Entry 7PUG (X-ray diffraction, 2.66 A resolution); this record covers chain A.

# Chain A
Molecule: xylan alpha-1,2-glucuronidase
From: uncultured bacterium
Notes: EC 3.2.1.131
Chain sequence (842 residues; numbered -1 to 840; the number before each row is that of its first residue; numbers below 1 keep their minus sign (Ala-1 is residue -1)):
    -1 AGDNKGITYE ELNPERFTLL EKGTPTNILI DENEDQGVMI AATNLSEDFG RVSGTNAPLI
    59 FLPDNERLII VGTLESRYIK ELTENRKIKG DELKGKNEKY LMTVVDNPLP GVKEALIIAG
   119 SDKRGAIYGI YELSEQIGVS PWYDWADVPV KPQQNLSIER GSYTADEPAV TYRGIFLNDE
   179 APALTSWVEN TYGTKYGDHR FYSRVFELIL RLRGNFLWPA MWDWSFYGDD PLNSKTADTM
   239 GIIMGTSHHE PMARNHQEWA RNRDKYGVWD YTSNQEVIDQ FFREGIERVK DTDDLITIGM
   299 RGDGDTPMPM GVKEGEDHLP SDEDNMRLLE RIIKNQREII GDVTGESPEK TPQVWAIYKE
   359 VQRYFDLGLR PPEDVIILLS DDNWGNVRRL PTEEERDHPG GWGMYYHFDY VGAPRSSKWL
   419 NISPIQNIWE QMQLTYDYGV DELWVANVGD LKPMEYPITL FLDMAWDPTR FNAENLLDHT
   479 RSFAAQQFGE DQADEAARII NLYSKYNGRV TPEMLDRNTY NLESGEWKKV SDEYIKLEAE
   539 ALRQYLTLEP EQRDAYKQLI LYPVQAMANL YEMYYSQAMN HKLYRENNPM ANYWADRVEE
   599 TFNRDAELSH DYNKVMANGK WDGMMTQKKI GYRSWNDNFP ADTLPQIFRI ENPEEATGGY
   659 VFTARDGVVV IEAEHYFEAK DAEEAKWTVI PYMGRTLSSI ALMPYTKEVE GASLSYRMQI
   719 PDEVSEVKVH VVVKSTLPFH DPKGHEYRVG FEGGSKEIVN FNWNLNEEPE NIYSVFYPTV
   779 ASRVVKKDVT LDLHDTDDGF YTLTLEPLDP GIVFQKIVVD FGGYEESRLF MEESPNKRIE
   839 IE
Not modelled in the structure: 307-317, 839-840
Metal / ion sites: Ca2+ site 1: Lys416, Asp448; Ca2+ site 2 near Asp640 (its only coordinating residue here)
Reported in the primary citation:
  - binding site for beta-D-xylopyranose: Trp220, Asp221, Asp303, Tyr408, Trp633, Tyr771
  - catalytic residues: Asp303
  - mutagenesis - D303A: abolished catalytic activity
  - contacts within the chain: Arg299-Asp303 (proposed by the authors, not directly observed)
  - Ca2+ coordination: Lys416, Asp448
  - Ca2+ coordination through a water molecule: Asp177, Asp407, Trp417
  - conformationally variable residues (side-chain flip): His246, His247, Tyr403
  - catalytic residues: Tyr403 (proposed by the authors, not directly observed)

# In short
Lys416 and Asp448 form the Ca2+ site 1. The paper reports catalytic residues Asp303 and Tyr403; D303A
abolishes catalytic activity.
Chain A is xylan alpha-1,2-glucuronidase (uncultured bacterium); the structure, GH115 alpha-1,2-glucuronidase
in complex with xylopentaose, was determined by X-ray diffraction.
